PDB entry 4QVN | X-ray diffraction, 2.90 A resolution | chains H and Z of the 28 polymer chains in the assembly

Chain H:
Protein: Proteasome subunit beta type-2
Organism: Saccharomyces cerevisiae
Notes: EC 3.4.25.1
UniProtKB: P25043 (PSB2_YEAST); residues 1-232 here correspond to UniProt positions 30-261 (UniProt number = residue number + 29)
Chain sequence (232 residues; row label = number of the first residue in the row):
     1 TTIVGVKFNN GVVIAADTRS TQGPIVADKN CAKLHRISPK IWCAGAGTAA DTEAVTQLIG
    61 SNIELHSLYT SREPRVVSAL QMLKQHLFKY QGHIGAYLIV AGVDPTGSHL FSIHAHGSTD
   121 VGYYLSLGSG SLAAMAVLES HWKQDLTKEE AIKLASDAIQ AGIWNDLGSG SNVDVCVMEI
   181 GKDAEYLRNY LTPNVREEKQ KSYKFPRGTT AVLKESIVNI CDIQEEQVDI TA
Not modelled in the structure: 227-232
Covalently attached groups: bortezomib (BO2) linked to T1
Small-molecule neighbours: bortezomib (BO2; N-[(1R)-1-(dihydroxyboryl)-3-methylbutyl]-N-(pyrazin-2-ylcarbonyl)-L-phenylalaninamide): R19, S20, T21, Q22, A27, C31, K33, G45, A46, G47, T48, A49, T52, G168
UniProt features mapped onto this chain:
  - active site: T1 (Nucleophile)

Chain Z:
Protein: Proteasome subunit beta type-6
Organism: Saccharomyces cerevisiae
Notes: EC 3.4.25.1
UniProtKB: P23724 (PSB6_YEAST); residues 1-222 here correspond to UniProt positions 20-241 (UniProt number = residue number + 19)
Chain sequence (222 residues; each row starts with the number of its first residue):
     1 QFNPYGDNGG TILGIAGEDF AVLAGDTRNI TDYSINSRYE PKVFDCGDNI VMSANGFAAD
    61 GDALVKRFKN SVKWYHFDHN DKKLSINSAA RNIQHLLYGK RFFPYYVHTI IAGLDEDGKG
   121 AVYSFDPVGS YEREQCRAGG AAASLIMPFL DNQVNFKNQY EPGTNGKVKK PLKYLSVEEV
   181 IKLVRDSFTS ATERHIQVGD GLEILIVTKD GVRKEFYELK RD
Ion coordination: Mg2+: T192, H195, V198

Chain H / chain Z interface:
Residue-residue contacts (60):
  R19(H) - I196(Z)
  R19(H) - D222(Z)  salt bridge
  T21(H) - I196(Z)
  P24(H) - R194(Z)
  P24(H) - H195(Z)
  P24(H) - I196(Z)  hydrogen bond (backbone-backbone)
  I25(H) - R194(Z)
  I25(H) - H195(Z)
  V26(H) - E193(Z)
  V26(H) - R194(Z)  hydrogen bond (backbone-backbone)
  V26(H) - I196(Z)  hydrophobic
  A27(H) - R194(Z)  hydrogen bond (backbone-side chain)
  K29(H) - E193(Z)  salt bridge
  K29(H) - R194(Z)
  I163(H) - D222(Z)
  W164(H) - I35(Z)
  W164(H) - R38(Z)  hydrogen bond (backbone-side chain)
  W164(H) - R221(Z)
  W164(H) - D222(Z)
  N165(H) - Y33(Z)
  N165(H) - R38(Z)
  D166(H) - Y33(Z)
  L167(H) - R28(Z)
  L167(H) - I30(Z)  hydrophobic
  L167(H) - D32(Z)
  L167(H) - Y33(Z)  hydrogen bond (backbone-backbone)
  L167(H) - I35(Z)  hydrophobic
  L167(H) - I196(Z)
  G168(H) - Y33(Z)
  S169(H) - D222(Z)
  G170(H) - D222(Z)
  S171(H) - D222(Z)  hydrogen bond (backbone-side chain)
  N194(H) - K220(Z)  hydrogen bond (backbone-side chain)
  N194(H) - D222(Z)
  R196(H) - T189(Z)
  R196(H) - S190(Z)
  R196(H) - E193(Z)
  E197(H) - R185(Z)  salt bridge
  K199(H) - D186(Z)
  Q200(H) - K182(Z)
  Q200(H) - R185(Z)  hydrogen bond
  Q200(H) - D186(Z)  hydrogen bond (backbone-side chain)
  K201(H) - E179(Z)
  K201(H) - D186(Z)  hydrogen bond (backbone-side chain)
  Y203(H) - F149(Z)
  Y203(H) - Q153(Z)
  Y203(H) - L183(Z)
  Y203(H) - D186(Z)  hydrogen bond
  F205(H) - N152(Z)
  F205(H) - Q153(Z)
  F205(H) - Q159(Z)
  P206(H) - P162(Z)  hydrophobic
  R207(H) - P162(Z)
  G208(H) - P162(Z)
  T209(H) - N158(Z)
  T209(H) - Q159(Z)
  T209(H) - Y160(Z)  hydrogen bond (backbone-backbone)
  A211(H) - Y160(Z)  hydrophobic
  A211(H) - G166(Z)
  V212(H) - N165(Z)
Interface residues without a listed pair, chain H (34 interface residues in all): G23, D28, V195, T210
Interface residues without a listed pair, chain Z (33 interface residues in all): S34, L145, E161, E218

Summary:
The interface between chain H and chain Z involves 34 residues on one side and 33 on the other; the contacts
include 12 hydrogen bonds and 3 salt bridges. Polar pairs include R19(H)-D222(Z), K29(H)-E193(Z) and
E197(H)-R185(Z). Covalently linked bortezomib: at T1(H).
Chain H is Proteasome subunit beta type-2 and chain Z is Proteasome subunit beta type-6, both from
Saccharomyces cerevisiae; the structure, yCP beta5-M45V mutant in complex with bortezomib, was determined by
X-ray diffraction together with 4QUX, 4QUY, 4QV0, 4QV1, 4QV3, 4QV4 and 42 further entries from the same study.
